PDB entry 7K8F | X-ray diffraction, 2.60 A resolution | chain A

[Chain A]
Protein: Beta-lactamase
From: Mycobacterium tuberculosis
Notes: EC 3.5.2.6
Reference sequence: A0A655AHQ9 (A0A655AHQ9_MYCTX); residues 27-293 here correspond to UniProt positions 4-270 (UniProt number = residue number - 23)
Amino-acid sequence (267 residues; row label = number of the first residue in the row):
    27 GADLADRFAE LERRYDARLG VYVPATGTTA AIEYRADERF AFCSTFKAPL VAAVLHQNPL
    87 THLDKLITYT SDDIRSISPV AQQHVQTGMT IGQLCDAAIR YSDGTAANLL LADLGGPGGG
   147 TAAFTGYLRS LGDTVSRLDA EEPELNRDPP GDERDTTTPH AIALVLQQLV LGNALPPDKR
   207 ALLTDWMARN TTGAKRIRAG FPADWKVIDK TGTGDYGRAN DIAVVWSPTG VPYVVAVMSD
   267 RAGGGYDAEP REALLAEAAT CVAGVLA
Unresolved in the structure: 27-28
What the authors report for this chain:
  - binding site for Ceftriaxone: S70, S128, N172, T237, T239
  - catalytic residues: S70 (citing earlier work)

[In short]
From the paper: the catalytic residue S70; a binding site for Ceftriaxone at S70, S128 and N172 among others.
Chain A is Beta-lactamase (Mycobacterium tuberculosis); the structure, Beta-lactamase mixed with Ceftriaxone,
10ms, was determined by X-ray diffraction together with 7K8E, 7K8H, 7K8K and 7K8L from the same study.
